PDB entry 5ZIT | X-ray diffraction, 3.20 A resolution | chain A

Chain A:
Molecule: RdRp
Organism: Enterovirus D68
Notes: EC 3.4.22.29, 3.6.1.15, 3.4.22.28, 2.7.7.48
UniProt: I6TFG7 (I6TFG7_9ENTO); residues 1-457 here correspond to UniProt positions 1731-2187 (UniProt number = residue number + 1730)
Chain sequence (457 residues; numbered 1 to 457; the number before each row is that of its first residue):
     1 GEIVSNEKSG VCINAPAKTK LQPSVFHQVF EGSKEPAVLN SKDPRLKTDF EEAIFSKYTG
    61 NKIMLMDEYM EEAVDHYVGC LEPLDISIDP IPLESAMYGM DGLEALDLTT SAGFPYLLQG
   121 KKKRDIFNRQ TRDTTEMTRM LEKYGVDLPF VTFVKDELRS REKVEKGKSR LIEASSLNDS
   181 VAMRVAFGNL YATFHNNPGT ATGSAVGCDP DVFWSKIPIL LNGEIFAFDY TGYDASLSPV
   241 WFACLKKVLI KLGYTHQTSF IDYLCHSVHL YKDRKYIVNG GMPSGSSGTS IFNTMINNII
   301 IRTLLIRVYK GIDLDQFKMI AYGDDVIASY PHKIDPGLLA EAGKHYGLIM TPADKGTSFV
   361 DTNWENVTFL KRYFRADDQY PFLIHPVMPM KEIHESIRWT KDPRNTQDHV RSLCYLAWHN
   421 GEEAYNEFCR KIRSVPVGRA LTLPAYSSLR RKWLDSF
Unresolved in the structure: 34
Residues lining bound ligands: NADPH (NDP; NADPH dihydro-nicotinamide-adenine-dinucleotide phosphate): Glu104, Leu106, Asp107, Thr110, His195, Val206, Gly207, Ser284, Gly285, Ser286, Ser287, Gly288, Thr289, Ser290, Tyr322

Overview:
Ligands of chain A: NADPH.
Chain A is RdRp (Enterovirus D68); the structure, Crystal structure of human Enterovirus D68 RdRp in complex
with NADPH, was determined by X-ray diffraction, deposited together with 6L4R.
